8JG9 - chains A and C of the 8 polymer chains in the assembly; structure by electron microscopy, 3.82 A resolution.

== Chain A ==
Molecule: CRISPR-associated endonuclease Cas9
From: Staphylococcus aureus
Notes: EC 3.1.-.-
Reference sequence: J7RUA5 (CAS9_STAAU); numbering as in UniProt (aligned over 1-1053)
Amino-acid sequence (1053 residues; numbered 1 to 1053; the number before each row is that of its first residue):
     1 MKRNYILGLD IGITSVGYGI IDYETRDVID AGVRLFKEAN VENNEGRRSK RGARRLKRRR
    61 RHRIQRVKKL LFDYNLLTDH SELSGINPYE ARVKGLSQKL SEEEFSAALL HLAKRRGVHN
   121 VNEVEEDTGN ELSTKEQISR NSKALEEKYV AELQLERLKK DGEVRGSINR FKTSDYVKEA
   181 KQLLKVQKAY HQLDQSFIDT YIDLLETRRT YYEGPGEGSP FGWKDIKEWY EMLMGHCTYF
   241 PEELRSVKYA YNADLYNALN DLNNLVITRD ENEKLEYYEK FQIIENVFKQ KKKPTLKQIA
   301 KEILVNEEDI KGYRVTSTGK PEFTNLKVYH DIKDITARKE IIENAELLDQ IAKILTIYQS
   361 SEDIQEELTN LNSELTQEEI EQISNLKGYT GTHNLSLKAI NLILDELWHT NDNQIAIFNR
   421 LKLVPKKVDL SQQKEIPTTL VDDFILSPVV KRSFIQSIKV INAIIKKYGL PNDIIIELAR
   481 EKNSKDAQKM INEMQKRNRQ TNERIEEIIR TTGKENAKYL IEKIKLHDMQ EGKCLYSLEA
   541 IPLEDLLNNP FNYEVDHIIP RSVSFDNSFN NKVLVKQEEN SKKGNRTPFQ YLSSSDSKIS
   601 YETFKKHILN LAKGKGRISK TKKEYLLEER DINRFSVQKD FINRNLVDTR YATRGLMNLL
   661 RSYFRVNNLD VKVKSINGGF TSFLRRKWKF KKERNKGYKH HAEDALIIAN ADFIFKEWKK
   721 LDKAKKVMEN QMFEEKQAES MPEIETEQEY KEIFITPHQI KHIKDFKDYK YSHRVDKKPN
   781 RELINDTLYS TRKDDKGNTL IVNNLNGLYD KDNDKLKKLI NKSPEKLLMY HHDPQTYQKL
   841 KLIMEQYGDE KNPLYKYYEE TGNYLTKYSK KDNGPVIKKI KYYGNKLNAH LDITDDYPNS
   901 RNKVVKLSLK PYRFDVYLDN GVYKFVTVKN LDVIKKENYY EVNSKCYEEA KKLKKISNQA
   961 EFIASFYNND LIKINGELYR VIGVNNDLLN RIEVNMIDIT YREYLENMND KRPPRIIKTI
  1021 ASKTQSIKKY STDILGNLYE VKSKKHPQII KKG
Unresolved in the structure: 731-742
Swiss-Prot annotation at these positions:
  - region (PAM substrate-binding): Y882 to A889, N985 to E993
  - active site: D10 (For RuvC-like nuclease domain), H557 (Proton acceptor for HNH nuclease domain)
  - binding site (Mg(2+)): D10, E477, E481, H701
  - binding site (RNA): Y789

== Chain C ==
Molecule: AcrIIA15
From: Staphylococcus delphini
Amino-acid sequence (171 residues; row label = number of the first residue in the row; numbering starts at 0):
     0 SMRKTIERLL NSELSSNSIA VRTGVSQAVI SKLRNGKKEL GNLTLNSAEK LFEYQKEMEK
    60 VDTWIVYRGR TADMNKSYIA EGSTYEEVYN NFVDKYGYDV LDEDIYEIQL LKKNGENLDD
   120 YDVDSDGINN YDKLDEFRES DYVDLEDYDY RELFENSSSQ VYYHEFEITH E
Reported in the primary citation:
  - mutagenesis - R2A, S25A, Q26A: decreased binding to DNA
  - mutagenesis - K31A, K37A, L44A: abolished binding to DNA
  - mutagenesis - R2A/L44A, L44A: abolished binding to AcrIIA15 (chain C)

== Chain A / chain C interface ==
Pairs across the interface (63):
  N40(A) - Y95(C)
  E42(A) - S76(C)
  E42(A) - I78(C)
  E42(A) - Y95(C)
  S49(A) - N74(C)
  K50(A) - D72(C)  salt bridge
  A53(A) - N74(C)
  T318(A) - R21(C)
  K485(A) - E80(C)
  Q488(A) - W63(C)
  N492(A) - D61(C)  hydrogen bond
  N492(A) - W63(C)
  E503(A) - K55(C)  salt bridge
  E531(A) - N45(C)
  K613(A) - G23(C)
  G614(A) - G23(C)
  G614(A) - K49(C)
  K615(A) - T22(C)  hydrogen bond (backbone-backbone)
  K615(A) - G23(C)
  K615(A) - K49(C)
  G616(A) - T22(C)
  E782(A) - K75(C)  salt bridge
  E782(A) - Q159(C)  hydrogen bond
  N785(A) - D98(C)
  N785(A) - S158(C)  hydrogen bond
  N785(A) - Q159(C)  hydrogen bond
  D786(A) - T70(C)
  D786(A) - A71(C)
  T787(A) - S157(C)  hydrogen bond (side chain-backbone)
  T787(A) - S158(C)  hydrogen bond (side chain-backbone)
  Y789(A) - S157(C)  hydrogen bond
  Y789(A) - S158(C)  hydrogen bond (side chain-backbone)
  I801(A) - S124(C)
  N803(A) - S157(C)
  N804(A) - Y161(C)  hydrogen bond
  N806(A) - Y161(C)
  K815(A) - E154(C)  hydrogen bond (side chain-backbone)
  K815(A) - N155(C)
  K818(A) - E151(C)  salt bridge
  N885(A) - V122(C)
  N885(A) - D123(C)
  K886(A) - D121(C)  salt bridge
  K886(A) - V122(C)  hydrogen bond (side chain-backbone)
  K886(A) - D123(C)  salt bridge
  K886(A) - S124(C)  hydrogen bond (backbone-backbone)
  N888(A) - D123(C)  hydrogen bond
  N888(A) - S124(C)  hydrogen bond (backbone-side chain)
  N888(A) - N128(C)
  A889(A) - S124(C)
  K910(A) - D98(C)  salt bridge
  N985(A) - Y130(C)  hydrogen bond
  N986(A) - D125(C)  hydrogen bond
  N986(A) - N128(C)  hydrogen bond
  L989(A) - N128(C)
  R991(A) - Y130(C)
  R1002(A) - N89(C)  hydrogen bond
  R1002(A) - Y97(C)  hydrogen bond
  K1011(A) - Y141(C)  hydrogen bond (backbone-side chain)
  P1013(A) - E106(C)
  P1013(A) - R137(C)
  P1014(A) - Y97(C)
  R1015(A) - Y97(C)
  R1015(A) - D103(C)  salt bridge
Other interface residues (no listed pair), chain A (49 interface residues in all): G46, K489, Q500, D812, N813, L887, L907, S908, I1017
Other interface residues (no listed pair), chain C (48 interface residues in all): V20, K59, Y77, E86, N90, V92, K94, K111, R150, Y162

== In short ==
49 residues of chain A and 48 residues of chain C are in contact; the contacts include 21 hydrogen bonds and 8
salt bridges. Polar contacts include K50(A)-D72(C), E503(A)-K55(C) and E782(A)-K75(C). From the paper: R2A,
S25A and Q26A of chain C reduce binding to DNA; K31A, K37A and L44A of chain C abolish binding to DNA.
Chain A is CRISPR-associated endonuclease Cas9 (Staphylococcus aureus) and chain C is AcrIIA15 (Staphylococcus
delphini); the structure, Cryo-EM structure of the SaCas9-sgRNA-AcrIIA15-promoter DNA dimer, was determined by
electron microscopy, deposited together with 8JFO, 8JFR, 8JFT and 8JFU.
